PDB entry 1U35 | X-ray diffraction, 3.00 A resolution | chains C and D of the 10 polymer chains in the assembly

# Chain C
Name: H2A histone family
Organism: Homo sapiens
UniProt: O75367 (H2AY_HUMAN); residues 803-922 here correspond to UniProt positions 1-120 (UniProt number = residue number - 802)
Amino-acid sequence (120 residues; numbered 803 to 922; the number before each row is that of its first residue):
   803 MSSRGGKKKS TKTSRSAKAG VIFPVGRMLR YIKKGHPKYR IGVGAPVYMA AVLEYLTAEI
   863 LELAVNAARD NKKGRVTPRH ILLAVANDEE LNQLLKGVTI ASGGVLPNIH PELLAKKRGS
Not modelled in the structure: 803-813, 920-922
Differences from the reference sequence: engineered mutation Val867 (Gly65 in O75367)
Swiss-Prot annotation at these positions:
  - modified residue: Lys809 (N6-lactoyllysine), Lys811 (N6-lactoyllysine), Lys820 (N6-methyllysine), Lys918 (N6-acetyllysine)
  - cross-link (Glycyl lysine isopeptide (Lys-Gly)): Lys918 (interchain with G-Cter in ubiquitin), Lys919 (interchain with G-Cter in ubiquitin)

# Chain D
Name: histone 3, H2ba
Organism: Mus musculus
UniProt: Q9D2U9 (Q9D2U9_MOUSE); residues 1197-1322 here correspond to UniProt positions 1-126 (UniProt number = residue number - 1196)
Amino-acid sequence (126 residues; each row starts with the number of its first residue):
  1197 MPEPSRSTPA PKKGSKKAIT KAQKKDGKKR KRGRKESYSI YVYKVLKQVH PDTGISSKAM
  1257 GIMNSFVNDI FERIASEASR LAHYNKRSTI TSREVQTAVR LLLPGELAKH AVSEGTKAVT
  1317 KYTSSK
Not modelled in the structure: 1197-1229
Swiss-Prot annotation at these positions:
  - modified residue: Pro1198 (N-acetylproline), Glu1199 (ADP-ribosyl glutamic acid), Ser1203 (ADP-ribosylserine), Lys1208 (N6-(beta-hydroxybutyryl)lysine), Lys1209 (N6-(2-hydroxyisobutyryl)lysine), Ser1211 (Phosphoserine), Lys1212 (N6-acetyllysine), Lys1213 (N6-acetyllysine), Lys1217 (N6-(2-hydroxyisobutyryl)lysine), Lys1220 (N6-(2-hydroxyisobutyryl)lysine), Lys1221 (N6-(2-hydroxyisobutyryl)lysine), Lys1231 (N6-(2-hydroxyisobutyryl)lysine), Glu1232 (PolyADP-ribosyl glutamic acid), Ser1233 (Phosphoserine), Lys1240 (N6-(2-hydroxyisobutyryl)lysine), Lys1243 (N6-(2-hydroxyisobutyryl)lysine), Lys1254 (N6,N6-dimethyllysine), Arg1276 (Dimethylated arginine), Lys1282 (N6,N6,N6-trimethyllysine), Arg1283 (Omega-N-methylarginine) and 5 more in UniProt
  - glycosylation: Ser1309 (O-linked (GlcNAc) serine)
  - cross-link (Glycyl lysine isopeptide (Lys-Gly)): Lys1217 (interchain with G-Cter in SUMO2), Lys1231 (interchain with G-Cter in ubiquitin), Lys1317 (interchain with G-Cter in ubiquitin)

# Chain C / chain D interface
Residue-residue contacts - 115 pairs, chain C then chain D:
  Arg817(C) - Tyr1318(D)
  Ala819(C) - Lys1317(D)
  Lys820(C) - Lys1317(D)  hydrogen bond (backbone-side chain)
  Lys820(C) - Tyr1318(D)
  Lys820(C) - Ser1321(D)
  Ala821(C) - Ala1314(D)
  Ala821(C) - Lys1317(D)
  Ala821(C) - Tyr1318(D)  hydrophobic
  Gly822(C) - Lys1317(D)
  Ile824(C) - Tyr1237(D)
  Ile824(C) - Lys1240(D)
  Ile824(C) - Val1241(D)  hydrophobic
  Ile824(C) - Gln1244(D)
  Phe825(C) - Tyr1237(D)  hydrophobic
  Phe825(C) - Val1241(D)  hydrophobic
  Phe825(C) - Val1263(D)  hydrophobic
  Pro826(C) - Tyr1237(D)
  Arg829(C) - Glu1232(D)  salt bridge
  Arg829(C) - Ser1233(D)  hydrogen bond (side chain-backbone)
  Arg829(C) - Tyr1237(D)
  Met830(C) - Tyr1234(D)  hydrophobic
  Arg832(C) - Glu1232(D)  salt bridge
  Tyr833(C) - Glu1232(D)  hydrogen bond
  Tyr833(C) - Tyr1234(D)
  Tyr833(C) - Phe1267(D)  hydrophobic
  Ile834(C) - Phe1267(D)  hydrophobic
  His838(C) - Ala1271(D)  hydrogen bond (side chain-backbone)
  His838(C) - Ser1272(D)
  His838(C) - Ser1275(D)
  Tyr841(C) - Ser1275(D)
  Tyr841(C) - Ala1278(D)  hydrophobic
  Tyr841(C) - His1279(D)
  Tyr841(C) - Arg1283(D)
  Tyr841(C) - Ser1284(D)
  Tyr841(C) - Ile1286(D)  hydrophobic
  Arg842(C) - Ser1284(D)  hydrogen bond (backbone-backbone)
  Arg842(C) - Thr1285(D)
  Arg842(C) - Ile1286(D)  hydrogen bond (backbone-backbone)
  Ile843(C) - Ile1286(D)
  Gly844(C) - Thr1285(D)
  Gly844(C) - Ile1286(D)  hydrogen bond (backbone-backbone)
  Val845(C) - Tyr1318(D)
  Ala847(C) - Ile1286(D)
  Ala847(C) - Thr1287(D)
  Ala847(C) - Ser1288(D)
  Ala847(C) - Val1291(D)  hydrophobic
  Val849(C) - Ala1314(D)
  Val849(C) - Val1315(D)  hydrophobic
  Val849(C) - Tyr1318(D)  hydrophobic
  Tyr850(C) - Ser1288(D)
  Tyr850(C) - Val1291(D)  hydrophobic
  Tyr850(C) - Gln1292(D)  hydrogen bond
  Tyr850(C) - Val1308(D)  hydrogen bond (side chain-backbone)
  Tyr850(C) - Gly1311(D)
  Tyr850(C) - Thr1312(D)
  Met851(C) - Phe1267(D)  hydrophobic
  Met851(C) - Ile1270(D)  hydrophobic
  Ala853(C) - Glu1310(D)
  Ala853(C) - Gly1311(D)
  Ala853(C) - Ala1314(D)  hydrophobic
  Val854(C) - Ala1307(D)  hydrophobic
  Leu855(C) - Val1263(D)
  Leu855(C) - Ile1266(D)  hydrophobic
  Leu855(C) - Phe1267(D)  hydrophobic
  Glu856(C) - Val1241(D)
  Tyr857(C) - Leu1303(D)
  Tyr857(C) - His1306(D)
  Tyr857(C) - Ala1307(D)
  Tyr857(C) - Glu1310(D)
  Leu858(C) - Phe1262(D)  hydrophobic
  Leu858(C) - Leu1299(D)  hydrophobic
  Leu858(C) - Leu1303(D)  hydrophobic
  Ala860(C) - Val1241(D)  hydrophobic
  Glu861(C) - Leu1303(D)
  Ile862(C) - Met1259(D)  hydrophobic
  Leu863(C) - Val1238(D)
  Leu863(C) - Val1241(D)  hydrophobic
  Val867(C) - Leu1242(D)  hydrophobic
  Val867(C) - Val1245(D)  hydrophobic
  Val867(C) - His1246(D)
  Val867(C) - Thr1249(D)
  Arg871(C) - His1246(D)  hydrogen bond
  Gly876(C) - Asp1248(D)
  Gly876(C) - Thr1249(D)
  Gly876(C) - Gly1250(D)  hydrogen bond (backbone-backbone)
  Arg877(C) - Gly1250(D)
  Arg877(C) - Ile1251(D)
  Arg877(C) - Ser1252(D)
  Val878(C) - Thr1249(D)
  Val878(C) - Gly1250(D)  hydrogen bond (backbone-backbone)
  Val878(C) - Ile1251(D)
  Val878(C) - Ser1252(D)  hydrogen bond (backbone-backbone)
  Val878(C) - Ala1255(D)
  Thr879(C) - Ala1255(D)
  Pro880(C) - Ser1252(D)
  Pro880(C) - Lys1254(D)
  Pro880(C) - Ala1255(D)
  Pro880(C) - Ile1258(D)  hydrophobic
  Ile883(C) - Ala1255(D)
  Ile883(C) - Ile1258(D)  hydrophobic
  Ile883(C) - Met1259(D)  hydrophobic
  Glu892(C) - Pro1300(D)
  Glu892(C) - Gly1301(D)
  Glu892(C) - Glu1302(D)  hydrogen bond (side chain-backbone)
  Glu892(C) - Leu1303(D)
  Leu893(C) - Leu1303(D)  hydrophobic
  Gln895(C) - Pro1300(D)
  Leu896(C) - Phe1262(D)  hydrophobic
  Leu896(C) - Arg1269(D)  hydrogen bond (backbone-side chain)
  Leu896(C) - Leu1298(D)
  Leu896(C) - Leu1299(D)  hydrophobic
  Leu897(C) - Phe1262(D)  hydrophobic
  Ile902(C) - Ile1258(D)  hydrophobic
  Ala903(C) - Ile1258(D)
  Ser904(C) - Lys1254(D)
Other interface residues (no listed pair), chain C (55 interface residues in all): Val823, Lys840, Gly846, Thr859, Glu864, Val900
Other interface residues (no listed pair), chain D (57 interface residues in all): Val1295

# Summary
55 residues of chain C face 57 of chain D across their interface; the contacts include 15 hydrogen bonds and 2
salt bridges. Polar contacts include Arg829(C)-Glu1232(D), Arg832(C)-Glu1232(D) and Lys820(C)-Lys1317(D).
Chain C is H2A histone family (Homo sapiens) and chain D is histone 3, H2ba (Mus musculus); the structure,
Crystal structure of the nucleosome core particle containing the histone domain of macroH2A, was determined by
X-ray diffraction together with 1YD9 from the same study.
